Entry 5D4Q (X-ray diffraction, 2.39 A resolution); this record covers chains A and B.

[Chain A (and B)]
Protein: Ig gamma-1 chain C region
From: Homo sapiens
Notes: chain B of this document is another copy of the same molecule, construct and numbering; everything in this record applies to it too
UniProt: P01857 (IGHG1_HUMAN); residues 226-446 here correspond to UniProt positions 109-329 (UniProt number = residue number - 117)
Sequence (221 residues; row label = number of the first residue in the row):
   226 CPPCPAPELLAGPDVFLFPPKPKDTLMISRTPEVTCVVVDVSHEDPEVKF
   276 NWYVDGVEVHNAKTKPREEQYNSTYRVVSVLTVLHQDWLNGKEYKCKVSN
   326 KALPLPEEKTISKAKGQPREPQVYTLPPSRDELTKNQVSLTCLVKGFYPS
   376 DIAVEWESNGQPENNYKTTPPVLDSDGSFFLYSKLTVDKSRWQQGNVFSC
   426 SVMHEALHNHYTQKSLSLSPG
Unresolved in the structure: 226-236, 445-446
Differences from the reference sequence: engineered mutation Ala236 (Gly119 in P01857), Asp239 (Ser122 in P01857), Leu330 (Ala213 in P01857), Glu332 (Ile215 in P01857)
Cystine bridges: Cys261-Cys321, Cys367-Cys425
Covalently attached groups: glycan linked to Asn297
From the paper describing this entry:
  - post-translational modification sites: Asn297
  - mutagenesis - G236A/S239D/A330L/I332E: unchanged binding to FcgammaRIIb

[How chain A and chain B interact]
Pairs across the interface - 46 pairs, chain A then chain B:
  Tyr349(A) - Ser354(B)
  Tyr349(A) - Asp356(B)
  Tyr349(A) - Glu357(B)
  Tyr349(A) - Lys360(B)
  Leu351(A) - Leu351(B)  hydrophobic
  Leu351(A) - Pro352(B)
  Leu351(A) - Thr366(B)
  Pro352(A) - Leu351(B)
  Ser354(A) - Tyr349(B)
  Ser354(A) - Thr350(B)
  Ser354(A) - Leu351(B)
  Asp356(A) - Tyr349(B)
  Glu357(A) - Tyr349(B)
  Glu357(A) - Lys370(B)  salt bridge
  Lys360(A) - Gln347(B)
  Lys360(A) - Tyr349(B)  hydrogen bond
  Ser364(A) - Leu368(B)
  Ser364(A) - Lys370(B)
  Thr366(A) - Leu351(B)
  Thr366(A) - Tyr407(B)  hydrogen bond
  Leu368(A) - Ser364(B)
  Lys370(A) - Glu357(B)  salt bridge
  Asn390(A) - Ser400(B)  hydrogen bond
  Lys392(A) - Leu398(B)
  Lys392(A) - Asp399(B)
  Lys392(A) - Phe405(B)
  Thr394(A) - Thr394(B)
  Thr394(A) - Val397(B)
  Thr394(A) - Phe405(B)
  Pro395(A) - Val397(B)
  Val397(A) - Thr394(B)
  Val397(A) - Pro395(B)
  Leu398(A) - Lys392(B)
  Asp399(A) - Lys392(B)
  Asp399(A) - Lys409(B)  salt bridge
  Ser400(A) - Asn390(B)
  Ser400(A) - Lys392(B)
  Phe405(A) - Lys392(B)
  Phe405(A) - Thr394(B)
  Phe405(A) - Lys409(B)
  Tyr407(A) - Thr366(B)  hydrogen bond
  Tyr407(A) - Tyr407(B)  hydrophobic
  Tyr407(A) - Lys409(B)
  Lys409(A) - Asp399(B)  salt bridge
  Lys409(A) - Phe405(B)
  Lys409(A) - Tyr407(B)
Interface residues without a listed pair, chain A (27 interface residues in all): Gln347, Thr350, Pro353, Thr393, Ser408
Interface residues without a listed pair, chain B (26 interface residues in all): Thr393, Ser408

[Summary]
Chain A and chain B form an interface of 27 and 26 residues respectively, with 4 hydrogen bonds and 4 salt
bridges. Polar pairs include Glu357(A)-Lys370(B), Asp399(A)-Lys409(B) and Lys360(A)-Tyr349(B). The paper
reports that G236A/S239D/A330L/I332E of chain A leave binding to FcgammaRIIb unchanged; a modification site at
Asn297(A).
Chain A and chain B are both Ig gamma-1 chain C region (Homo sapiens); the structure, Crystal structure of
GASDALIE IgG1 Fc, was determined by X-ray diffraction together with 5D6D from the same study.
